PDB entry 7WZA | X-ray diffraction, 1.50 A resolution | chain A

Chain A:
Protein: Transforming protein RhoA
Organism: Homo sapiens
Notes: EC 3.6.5.2
Reference sequence: P61586 (RHOA_HUMAN); residues 1-181 here = UniProt positions 1-181
Amino-acid sequence (185 residues; each row starts with the number of its first residue; numbers below 1 keep their minus sign (Tyr-3 is residue -3)):
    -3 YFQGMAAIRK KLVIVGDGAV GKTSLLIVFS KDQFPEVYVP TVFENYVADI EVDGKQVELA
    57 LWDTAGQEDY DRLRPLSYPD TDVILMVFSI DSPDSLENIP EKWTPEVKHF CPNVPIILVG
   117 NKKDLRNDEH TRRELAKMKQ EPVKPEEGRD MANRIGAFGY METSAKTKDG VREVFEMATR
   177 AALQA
Not modelled in the structure: 181
Sequence notes: expression tag (-3 to 0); engineered mutation Val16 (Cys in P61586), Ser20 (Cys in P61586), Val83 (Cys in P61586), Thr159 (Cys in P61586)
Ion coordination: Mg2+: Thr19, Thr37 (together with GDP)
Ligand contacts: GDP (guanosine-5'-diphosphate): Asp13, Gly14, Ala15, Val16, Gly17, Lys18, Thr19, Ser20, Phe30, Pro31, Val35, Thr37, Asn117, Lys118, Asp120, Leu121, Ser160, Ala161, Lys162

Overview:
Bound to chain A: GDP. The Mg2+ site is built by Thr19 and Thr37.
Chain A is Transforming protein RhoA (Homo sapiens); the structure, An open conformation Form 1 of switch II
for RhoA, was determined by X-ray diffraction (same publication as 7WZC).
